Entry 8HPJ (X-ray diffraction, 3.30 A resolution); this record covers chains A and C of the 3 polymer chains in the assembly.

== Chain A ==
Molecule: Oxalate:formate antiporter
From: Oxalobacter formigenes
UniProtKB: Q51330 (OXLT_OXAFO); residue numbers follow UniProt; this construct covers 1-418
Chain sequence (427 residues; numbered 1 to 427; the number before each row is that of its first residue):
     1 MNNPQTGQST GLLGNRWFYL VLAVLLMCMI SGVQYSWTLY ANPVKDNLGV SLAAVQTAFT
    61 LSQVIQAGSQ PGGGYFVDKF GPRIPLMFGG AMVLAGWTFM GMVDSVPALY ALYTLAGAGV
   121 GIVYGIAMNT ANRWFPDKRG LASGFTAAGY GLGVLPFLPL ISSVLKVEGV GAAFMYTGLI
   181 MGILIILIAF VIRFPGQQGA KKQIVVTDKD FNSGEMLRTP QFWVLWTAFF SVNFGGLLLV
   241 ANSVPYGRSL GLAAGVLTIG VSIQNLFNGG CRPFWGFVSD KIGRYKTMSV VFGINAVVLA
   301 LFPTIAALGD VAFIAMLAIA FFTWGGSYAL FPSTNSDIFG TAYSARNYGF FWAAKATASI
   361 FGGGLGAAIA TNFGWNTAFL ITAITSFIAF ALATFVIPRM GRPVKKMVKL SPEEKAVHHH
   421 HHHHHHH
Unresolved in the structure: 1-10, 197-203, 411-427
Construct notes: expression tag (419-427)
UniProt features mapped onto this chain:
  - binding site (oxalate): Lys-355
What the authors report for this chain:
  - conformationally variable residues (side-chain flip): Tyr-35, Tyr-150, Trp-324, Tyr-328, Lys-355

== Chain C ==
Molecule: Fv fragment Light chain
From: Mus musculus
Chain sequence (117 residues; each row starts with the number of its first residue):
     1 ELDIVLTQSQ KFMSTSVGDR VSVTCKASQN VGTNVAWYQQ KPGQSPKALI YSASYRYSGV
    61 PDRFTGSGSG TDFTLTISNV QSEDLAEYFC QQYNSYPLTF GAGTKLELKT SENLYFQ
Unresolved in the structure: 111-117
Disulfides: Cys-25/Cys-90

== How chain A and chain C interact ==
Residue-residue contacts (11):
  Lys-166(A) / Ser-54(C)
  Lys-166(A) / Tyr-55(C)  hydrogen bond
  Gly-251(A) / Tyr-96(C)  hydrogen bond (backbone-side chain)
  Ala-253(A) / Asn-94(C)
  Ala-253(A) / Ser-95(C)
  Ala-253(A) / Tyr-96(C)
  Ala-254(A) / Asn-34(C)
  Ala-254(A) / Tyr-93(C)  hydrogen bond (backbone-backbone)
  Ala-254(A) / Asn-94(C)
  Gly-255(A) / Asn-34(C)
  Gly-255(A) / Asn-94(C)  hydrogen bond (backbone-backbone)
Interface residues without a listed pair, chain A (9 interface residues in all): Ser-162, Leu-252, Val-256, Thr-258

== In short ==
9 residues of chain A and 7 residues of chain C are in contact; the contacts include 4 hydrogen bonds. Among
the polar pairs are Lys-166(A)/Tyr-55(C), Gly-251(A)/Tyr-96(C) and Ala-254(A)/Tyr-93(C). From UniProt:
oxalate-binding residue Lys-355(A) on chain A. From the paper: conformational variability at Tyr-35(A),
Tyr-150(A) and Trp-324(A) among others.
Chain A is Oxalate:formate antiporter (Oxalobacter formigenes) and chain C is Fv fragment Light chain (Mus
musculus); the structure, Crystal structure of the bacterial oxalate transporter OxlT in a ligand-free
outward-facing form, was determined by X-ray diffraction together with 8HPK from the same study.
